PDB entry 8BRD | electron microscopy, 2.48 A resolution | chains E and D of the 7 polymer chains in the assembly

== Chain E ==
Name: Chemotaxis protein PomA
Source organism: Vibrio alginolyticus
UniProtKB: O06873 (POMA_VIBAL); numbering as in UniProt (aligned over 3-252)
Amino-acid sequence (250 residues; each row starts with the number of its first residue):
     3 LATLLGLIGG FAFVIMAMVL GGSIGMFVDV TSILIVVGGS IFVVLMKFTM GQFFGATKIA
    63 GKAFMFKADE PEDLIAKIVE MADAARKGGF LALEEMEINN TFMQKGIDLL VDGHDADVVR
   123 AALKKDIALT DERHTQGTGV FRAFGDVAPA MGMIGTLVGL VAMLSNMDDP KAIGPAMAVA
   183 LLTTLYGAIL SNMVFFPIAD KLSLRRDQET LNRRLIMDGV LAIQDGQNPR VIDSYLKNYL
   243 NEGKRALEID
Not modelled in the structure: 3-19
Ion coordination: Na+: G154, T158, A182, T185, T186
From the paper describing this entry:
  - Na+ coordination: G154, T158, A182, T185, T186

== Chain D ==
Name: Chemotaxis protein PomA
Source organism: Vibrio alginolyticus
UniProtKB: O06873 (POMA_VIBAL); numbering as in UniProt (aligned over 1-251)
Amino-acid sequence (251 residues; each row starts with the number of its first residue):
     1 MDLATLLGLI GGFAFVIMAM VLGGSIGMFV DVTSILIVVG GSIFVVLMKF TMGQFFGATK
    61 IAGKAFMFKA DEPEDLIAKI VEMADAARKG GFLALEEMEI NNTFMQKGID LLVDGHDADV
   121 VRAALKKDIA LTDERHTQGT GVFRAFGDVA PAMGMIGTLV GLVAMLSNMD DPKAIGPAMA
   181 VALLTTLYGA ILSNMVFFPI ADKLSLRRDQ ETLNRRLIMD GVLAIQDGQN PRVIDSYLKN
   241 YLNEGKRALE I
Not modelled in the structure: 244-251

== How chain E and chain D interact ==
Contacting residue pairs (38; chain E residue first):
  M20(E) - V160(D)
  M28(E) - V163(D)
  M28(E) - A164(D)  hydrophobic
  M28(E) - S167(D)
  F29(E) - V163(D)  hydrophobic
  M179(E) - L166(D)  hydrophobic
  L183(E) - L166(D)  hydrophobic
  T186(E) - L159(D)
  L187(E) - I156(D)
  L187(E) - L159(D)  hydrophobic
  L187(E) - V160(D)  hydrophobic
  A190(E) - I156(D)  hydrophobic
  N194(E) - V45(D)
  N194(E) - A152(D)
  M195(E) - F44(D)  hydrophobic
  M195(E) - M153(D)  hydrophobic
  M195(E) - I156(D)  hydrophobic
  P199(E) - M48(D)  hydrophobic
  D202(E) - M48(D)
  D202(E) - K49(D)
  K203(E) - M48(D)
  L206(E) - M48(D)
  L206(E) - K49(D)
  G245(E) - E134(D)
  K246(E) - K49(D)  hydrogen bond (side chain-backbone)
  K246(E) - F50(D)
  K246(E) - Q54(D)  hydrogen bond
  K246(E) - E134(D)
  K246(E) - Q138(D)
  A248(E) - E134(D)
  A248(E) - R135(D)  hydrogen bond (backbone-side chain)
  L249(E) - Q54(D)
  L249(E) - G57(D)
  L249(E) - R135(D)
  L249(E) - Q138(D)
  E250(E) - G53(D)
  I251(E) - R135(D)  hydrogen bond (backbone-side chain)
  D252(E) - R135(D)
Interface residues without a listed pair, chain E (25 interface residues in all): L22, G23, L184, I191
Interface residues without a listed pair, chain D (25 interface residues in all): T33, A58, L131, G139, V142

== Overview ==
The chain E/chain D interface involves 25 residues from each chain; the contacts include 4 hydrogen bonds.
Among the polar pairs are K246(E)-K49(D), K246(E)-Q54(D) and A248(E)-R135(D). G154(E), T158(E), A182(E),
T185(E) and T186(E) coordinate Na+. From the paper: Na+ coordination by G154(E), T158(E) and A182(E) among
others.
Chain E is Chemotaxis protein PomA and chain D is Chemotaxis protein PomA, both from Vibrio alginolyticus; the
structure, Mechanisms of ion selectivity and rotor coupling in the bacterial flagellar sodium-driven stator
unit, was determined by electron microscopy, deposited together with 8BRI.
